Entry 1XXM (X-ray diffraction, 1.90 A resolution); this record covers chains A and C.

== Chain A ==
Molecule: Beta-lactamase TEM
From: Escherichia coli
Notes: EC 3.5.2.6
UniProt: P62593 (BLAT_ECOLI); residues 26-288 here correspond to UniProt positions 24-286 (UniProt number = residue number - 2)
Amino-acid sequence (263 residues; row label = number of the first residue in the row):
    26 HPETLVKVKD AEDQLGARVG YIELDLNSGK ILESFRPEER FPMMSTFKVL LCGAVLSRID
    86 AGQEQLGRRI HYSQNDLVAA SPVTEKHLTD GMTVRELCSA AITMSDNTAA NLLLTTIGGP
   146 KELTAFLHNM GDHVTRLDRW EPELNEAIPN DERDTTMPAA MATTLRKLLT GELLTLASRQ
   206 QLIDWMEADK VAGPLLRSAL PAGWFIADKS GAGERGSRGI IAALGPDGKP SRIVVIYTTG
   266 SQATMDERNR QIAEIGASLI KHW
Construct notes: engineered mutation I84 (Val82 in P62593), A104 (Glu102 in P62593), A105 (Tyr103 in P62593)
Cystine bridges: C77-C123
UniProt features mapped onto this chain:
  - active site: S70 (Acyl-ester intermediate), E168 (Proton acceptor)
  - binding site (substrate): K234 to G236

== Chain C ==
Molecule: Beta-lactamase inhibitory protein
From: Streptomyces clavuligerus
UniProt: P35804 (BLIP_STRCL); residues 1001-1165 here correspond to UniProt positions 37-201 (UniProt number = residue number - 964)
Amino-acid sequence (165 residues; row label = number of the first residue in the row):
  1001 AGVMTGAKFT QIQFGMTRQQ VLDIAGAENC ETGGSFGDSI HCRGHAAGDY YAYATFGFTS
  1061 AAADAKVDSK SQEALLAPSA PTLTLAKFNQ VTVGMTRAQV LATVGQGSCT TWSEYYPAYP
  1121 STAGVTLSLS CFDVDGYSST GAARGSAHLW FTDGVLQGKR QWDLV
Construct notes: engineered mutation A1074 (Lys110 in P35804), A1142 (Phe178 in P35804), A1143 (Tyr179 in P35804)
Cystine bridges: C1030-C1042, C1109-C1131
Metal / ion sites: Ca2+: D1133, D1163

== Chain A / chain C interface ==
Residue-residue contacts (39; chain A residue first):
  S70(A) - D1049(C)
  Q99(A) - S1128(C)  hydrogen bond
  Q99(A) - H1148(C)  hydrogen bond
  Q99(A) - W1150(C)
  N100(A) - W1150(C)
  N100(A) - R1160(C)  hydrogen bond (backbone-side chain)
  D101(A) - R1160(C)
  L102(A) - W1162(C)
  V103(A) - W1112(C)
  V103(A) - R1160(C)
  A104(A) - E1073(C)
  A105(A) - E1073(C)  hydrogen bond (backbone-side chain)
  S106(A) - Y1053(C)
  S106(A) - E1073(C)  hydrogen bond (backbone-side chain)
  P107(A) - F1036(C)
  P107(A) - H1041(C)
  P107(A) - Y1053(C)
  E110(A) - S1071(C)  hydrogen bond
  E110(A) - W1112(C)
  E110(A) - S1113(C)
  K111(A) - F1036(C)
  K111(A) - S1039(C)  hydrogen bond
  H112(A) - S1035(C)
  T114(A) - Y1115(C)
  M129(A) - F1036(C)  hydrophobic
  M129(A) - Y1050(C)
  S130(A) - D1049(C)
  P167(A) - W1162(C)
  E168(A) - W1162(C)
  V216(A) - D1049(C)
  V216(A) - Y1050(C)  hydrophobic
  S235(A) - D1049(C)  hydrogen bond
  G236(A) - D1049(C)  hydrogen bond (backbone-side chain)
  A237(A) - G1048(C)
  A237(A) - D1049(C)  hydrogen bond (backbone-side chain)
  E239(A) - A1142(C)
  E239(A) - R1144(C)
  R243(A) - D1049(C)  salt bridge
  M270(A) - G1048(C)
Interface residues without a listed pair, chain A (27 interface residues in all): V108, K215
Interface residues without a listed pair, chain C (25 interface residues in all): G1037, R1043, T1055, K1159, D1163

== Summary ==
27 residues of chain A face 25 of chain C across their interface; the contacts include 10 hydrogen bonds and 1
salt bridge. Polar pairs include R243(A)-D1049(C), Q99(A)-S1128(C) and Q99(A)-H1148(C). UniProt lists
active-site residues S70(A) and E168(A) and 3 substrate-binding residues on chain A.
Chain A is Beta-lactamase TEM (Escherichia coli) and chain C is Beta-lactamase inhibitory protein
(Streptomyces clavuligerus); the structure, The modular architecture of protein-protein binding site, was
determined by X-ray diffraction (same publication as 1S0W).
